PDB entry 9C97 | X-ray diffraction, 3.33 A resolution | chains V and W of the 28 polymer chains in the assembly

Chain V:
Protein: proteasome endopeptidase complex
Organism: Saccharomyces cerevisiae
Notes: EC 3.4.25.1
UniProtKB: A0A6A5Q449 (A0A6A5Q449_YEASX); residues 1-232 here correspond to UniProt positions 30-261 (UniProt number = residue number + 29)
Sequence (232 residues; row label = number of the first residue in the row):
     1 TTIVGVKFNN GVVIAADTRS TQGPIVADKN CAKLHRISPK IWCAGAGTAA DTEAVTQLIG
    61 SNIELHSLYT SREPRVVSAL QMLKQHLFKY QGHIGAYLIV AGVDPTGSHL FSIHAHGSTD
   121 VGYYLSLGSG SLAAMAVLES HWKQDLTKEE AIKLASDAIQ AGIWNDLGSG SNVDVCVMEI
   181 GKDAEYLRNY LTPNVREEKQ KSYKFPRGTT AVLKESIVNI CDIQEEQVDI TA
Not modelled in the structure: 223-232
Metal / ion sites: Mg2+: Ile-163, Asp-166, Ser-169 (shared with 1 residue of chain L)

Chain W:
Protein: PUP3 isoform 1
Organism: Saccharomyces cerevisiae
UniProtKB: A0A6L0YA22 (A0A6L0YA22_YEASX); residues 0-204 here correspond to UniProt positions 1-205 (UniProt number = residue number + 1)
Sequence (205 residues; each row starts with the number of its first residue; numbering starts at 0):
     0 MSDPSSINGG IVVAMTGKDC VAIACDLRLG SQSLGVSNKF EKIFHYGHVF LGITGLATDV
    60 TTLNEMFRYK TNLYKLKEER AIEPETFTQL VSSSLYERRF GPYFVGPVVA GINSKSGKPF
   120 IAGFDLIGCI DEAKDFIVSG TASDQLFGMC ESLYEPNLEP EDLFETISQA LLNAADRDAL
   180 SGWGAVVYII KKDEVVKRYL KMRQD
Not modelled in the structure: 0
Metal / ion sites: Mg2+ site 1: Ala-174, Asp-177, Ser-180; Mg2+ site 2: Asp-204 (shared with 3 residues of chain K)

How chain V and chain W interact:
Contacting residue pairs (63; chain V residue first):
  Gln-22(V) / Phe-146(W)
  Ile-25(V) / Asp-143(W)
  Ile-25(V) / Phe-146(W)  hydrophobic
  Val-26(V) / Phe-146(W)
  Ala-27(V) / Asp-130(W)
  Ala-27(V) / Phe-146(W)  hydrophobic
  Asp-28(V) / Asp-130(W)
  Lys-29(V) / Asp-134(W)  salt bridge
  Lys-29(V) / Glu-150(W)  salt bridge
  Thr-48(V) / Ile-126(W)
  Ala-49(V) / Cys-128(W)  hydrophobic
  Ala-50(V) / Tyr-95(W)
  Ala-50(V) / Ile-126(W)  hydrophobic
  Ala-50(V) / Cys-128(W)  hydrophobic
  Asp-51(V) / Tyr-95(W)  hydrogen bond
  Asp-51(V) / Arg-98(W)  salt bridge
  Ala-54(V) / Tyr-95(W)
  Tyr-90(V) / Phe-99(W)  hydrophobic
  His-93(V) / Arg-98(W)
  His-93(V) / Phe-99(W)
  Arg-196(V) / Glu-150(W)  salt bridge
  Lys-199(V) / Ser-151(W)
  Ser-202(V) / Glu-154(W)  hydrogen bond
  Tyr-203(V) / Ser-151(W)
  Tyr-203(V) / Leu-152(W)  hydrophobic
  Tyr-203(V) / Glu-154(W)  hydrogen bond (backbone-side chain)
  Lys-204(V) / Glu-154(W)
  Lys-204(V) / Asp-161(W)  salt bridge
  Phe-205(V) / Leu-152(W)  hydrophobic
  Phe-205(V) / Gln-168(W)
  Arg-207(V) / Glu-158(W)
  Arg-207(V) / Glu-160(W)  salt bridge
  Arg-207(V) / Asp-161(W)  salt bridge
  Arg-207(V) / Glu-164(W)
  Gly-208(V) / Glu-164(W)  hydrogen bond (backbone-side chain)
  Thr-209(V) / Glu-164(W)  hydrogen bond (backbone-side chain)
  Thr-210(V) / Glu-164(W)  hydrogen bond (backbone-side chain)
  Thr-210(V) / Ser-167(W)
  Thr-210(V) / Gln-168(W)  hydrogen bond
  Thr-210(V) / Leu-199(W)
  Ala-211(V) / Leu-199(W)
  Ala-211(V) / Lys-200(W)  hydrogen bond (backbone-backbone)
  Val-212(V) / Phe-163(W)  hydrophobic
  Val-212(V) / Arg-197(W)
  Val-212(V) / Tyr-198(W)
  Leu-213(V) / Tyr-198(W)  hydrogen bond (backbone-backbone)
  Leu-213(V) / Leu-199(W)
  Leu-213(V) / Lys-200(W)
  Lys-214(V) / Arg-197(W)
  Lys-214(V) / Tyr-198(W)  hydrogen bond (backbone-backbone)
  Glu-215(V) / Val-195(W)
  Glu-215(V) / Lys-196(W)
  Glu-215(V) / Arg-197(W)  salt bridge
  Ser-216(V) / Val-195(W)
  Ser-216(V) / Lys-196(W)  hydrogen bond (backbone-backbone)
  Ile-217(V) / Glu-193(W)
  Ile-217(V) / Val-194(W)
  Ile-217(V) / Val-195(W)  hydrophobic
  Val-218(V) / Val-194(W)  hydrogen bond (backbone-backbone)
  Ile-220(V) / Gly-46(W)
  Ile-220(V) / Phe-49(W)  hydrophobic
  Ile-220(V) / Val-194(W)  hydrophobic
  Asp-222(V) / Lys-74(W)
Other interface residues (no listed pair), chain V (37 interface residues in all): Ile-94, Gly-95, Pro-206, Asn-219
Other interface residues (no listed pair), chain W (42 interface residues in all): His-44, His-47, Asp-124, Gly-127, Glu-131, Ala-132, Ser-142, Tyr-153, Leu-157, Thr-165, Lys-191

In short:
37 residues of chain V and 42 residues of chain W are in contact, with 12 hydrogen bonds and 8 salt bridges.
Among the polar pairs are Lys-29(V)/Asp-134(W), Lys-29(V)/Glu-150(W) and Asp-51(V)/Arg-98(W). The Mg2+ site is
built by Ile-163(V), Asp-166(V) and Ser-169(V).
Here chain V is proteasome endopeptidase complex and chain W is PUP3 isoform 1, both from Saccharomyces
cerevisiae. Entry 9C97 (Yeast 20S proteasome soaked with BRA-346 fraction) was determined by X-ray diffraction
together with 9C98, 9AW3, 9AW5, 9AW6 and 9AW7 from the same study.
